9F5X - chains D and E of the 95 polymer chains in the assembly; structure by electron microscopy, 2.82 A resolution.

# Chain D
Protein: NADH:ubiquinone oxidoreductase 30kDa subunit domain-containing protein
Source organism: Chlamydomonas reinhardtii
Reference sequence: A8IHL3 (A8IHL3_CHLRE); residues 1-282 here = UniProt positions 1-282
Amino-acid sequence (282 residues; numbered 1 to 282; the number before each row is that of its first residue):
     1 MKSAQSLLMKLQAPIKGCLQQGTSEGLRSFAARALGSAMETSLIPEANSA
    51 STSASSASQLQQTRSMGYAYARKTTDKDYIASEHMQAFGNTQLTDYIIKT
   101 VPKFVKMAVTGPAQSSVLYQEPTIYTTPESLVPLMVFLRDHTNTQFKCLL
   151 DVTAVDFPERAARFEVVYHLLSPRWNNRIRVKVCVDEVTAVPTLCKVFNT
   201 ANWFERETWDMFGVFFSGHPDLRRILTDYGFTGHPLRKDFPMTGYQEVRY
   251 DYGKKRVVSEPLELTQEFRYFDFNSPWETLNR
Unresolved in the structure: 1-66

# Chain E
Protein: NADH:ubiquinone oxidoreductase 49 kD subunit
Source organism: Chlamydomonas reinhardtii
Notes: EC 1.6.5.3
Reference sequence: Q6V9A8 (Q6V9A8_CHLRE); residues 1-467 here = UniProt positions 1-467
Amino-acid sequence (467 residues; numbered 1 to 467; the number before each row is that of its first residue):
     1 MRRQAVTCLRGLWRAGSASQEVANQAGASSFALQGLLAQTERGLRTSVDA
    51 KDAKIAPLSAMPWSLQAARSATAEALTPAKVNNFTLNFGPQHPAAHGVLR
   101 LVLEMQGEIIMRADPHIGLLHRGTEKLLEYKTYLQGLPYFDRLDYVSMMC
   151 MEHSYVLAIEQLLNVSVPLRGQYIRVLFSEITRVLNHLLAITCHSMDVGA
   201 LTPFLWAFEEREKLFEFYERVSGARMHAAYFRVGGVSQDLPIGLLRDVYD
   251 WARQFASRLDEMEELLTGNRIWKERTVDVGTITAQMAWDWGCSGPILRAS
   301 GIDWDLRKTQPYDAYGKMQFNVPIAGHGDCYDRYLVRLQEMRESLRIIYQ
   351 CLNEMPDGLYKSPDGKVCPPSRSTMKQSMEALIHHFKLYTEGFHVPAGET
   401 YRAVEAPKGEFGVYLVSRGGNRPYRCKIRSPGYAHLQMTDVISRGAMLAD
   451 VVTIIGTLDVVFGEIDR
Unresolved in the structure: 1-78, 92-97

# Interface between chain D and chain E
Contacting residue pairs (100; chain D residue first):
  Gly67(D) - Gln285(E)
  Gly67(D) - Trp288(E)
  Tyr68(D) - Trp288(E)  hydrogen bond (backbone-side chain)
  Tyr68(D) - Ile302(E)
  Ala69(D) - Ile302(E)
  Ala69(D) - Asp303(E)  hydrogen bond (backbone-backbone)
  Tyr70(D) - Ala284(E)  hydrophobic
  Tyr70(D) - Gly301(E)
  Ala71(D) - Gly301(E)  hydrogen bond (backbone-backbone)
  Ala71(D) - Asp303(E)
  Ala71(D) - Ile324(E)  hydrophobic
  Ile80(D) - Lys308(E)
  Ile80(D) - Thr309(E)
  Pro112(D) - Gln161(E)  hydrogen bond (backbone-side chain)
  Ala113(D) - Gln161(E)
  Gln114(D) - Tyr401(E)
  Gln114(D) - Arg402(E)
  Ser115(D) - Gln310(E)
  Ser116(D) - Gln161(E)
  Val117(D) - Gln161(E)
  Val117(D) - Arg402(E)
  Lys147(D) - Trp288(E)
  Cys148(D) - Trp288(E)  hydrophobic
  Cys148(D) - Gly291(E)
  Leu150(D) - Glu410(E)
  Leu150(D) - Arg429(E)  hydrogen bond (backbone-side chain)
  Asp151(D) - Arg429(E)
  Thr153(D) - Arg425(E)  hydrogen bond
  Thr153(D) - Lys427(E)
  Ala154(D) - Arg425(E)  hydrogen bond (backbone-side chain)
  Val155(D) - Arg425(E)
  Asp156(D) - Tyr424(E)  hydrogen bond (backbone-side chain)
  Phe157(D) - Arg418(E)
  Phe157(D) - Tyr424(E)  hydrophobic
  Pro158(D) - Tyr424(E)
  Glu159(D) - Arg418(E)  salt bridge
  Val167(D) - Tyr414(E)
  His169(D) - Tyr401(E)
  His169(D) - Tyr414(E)
  Leu171(D) - Trp304(E)  hydrophobic
  Pro173(D) - Trp288(E)  hydrophobic
  Pro173(D) - Trp304(E)
  Asn176(D) - Trp304(E)
  Asn176(D) - Thr309(E)  hydrogen bond (side chain-backbone)
  Asn176(D) - Gln310(E)  hydrogen bond
  Arg178(D) - Leu306(E)
  Arg178(D) - Gln310(E)  hydrogen bond
  Arg178(D) - Glu410(E)  salt bridge
  Arg180(D) - Glu399(E)  salt bridge
  Arg180(D) - Thr400(E)
  Arg180(D) - Tyr401(E)
  Arg180(D) - Tyr414(E)
  Lys182(D) - Glu399(E)  salt bridge
  Lys182(D) - Tyr414(E)
  Asn199(D) - Asp289(E)  hydrogen bond
  Asn199(D) - Trp290(E)
  Asn199(D) - Gln437(E)
  Thr200(D) - Asp289(E)
  Thr200(D) - Trp290(E)
  Thr200(D) - Gly291(E)
  Thr200(D) - Gln437(E)
  Asn202(D) - Gln437(E)
  Trp203(D) - Pro115(E)  hydrophobic
  Trp203(D) - Tyr433(E)  hydrogen bond (backbone-side chain)
  Trp203(D) - Leu436(E)
  Trp203(D) - Gln437(E)  hydrogen bond (backbone-side chain)
  Phe204(D) - Tyr433(E)  hydrophobic
  Glu207(D) - Tyr433(E)  hydrogen bond
  Glu207(D) - Arg467(E)  salt bridge
  Met211(D) - His121(E)
  Phe212(D) - Arg425(E)
  Arg223(D) - His116(E)
  Ile225(D) - Ile117(E)
  Leu226(D) - Gly118(E)
  Leu226(D) - His121(E)
  Leu226(D) - Asp466(E)
  Leu226(D) - Arg467(E)
  Tyr229(D) - Arg100(E)  hydrogen bond
  Pro235(D) - Lys126(E)  hydrogen bond (backbone-side chain)
  Leu236(D) - Glu125(E)
  Leu236(D) - Lys126(E)
  Leu236(D) - Arg425(E)
  Arg237(D) - Lys126(E)  hydrogen bond (backbone-side chain)
  Lys238(D) - Glu129(E)  salt bridge
  Lys238(D) - Tyr424(E)  hydrogen bond (side chain-backbone)
  Phe240(D) - Lys126(E)  hydrogen bond (backbone-side chain)
  Met242(D) - Leu127(E)  hydrophobic
  Met242(D) - Tyr130(E)  hydrophobic
  Tyr270(D) - Arg422(E)  hydrogen bond
  Phe273(D) - Thr390(E)
  Phe273(D) - Glu391(E)
  Asn274(D) - Glu391(E)
  Asn274(D) - His394(E)
  Ser275(D) - Glu391(E)  hydrogen bond (backbone-side chain)
  Glu278(D) - His394(E)  salt bridge
  Leu280(D) - His394(E)
  Leu280(D) - Gly419(E)
  Asn281(D) - His394(E)
  Asn281(D) - Gly420(E)
  Arg282(D) - Arg418(E)  hydrogen bond (backbone-backbone)
Other interface residues (no listed pair), chain D (66 interface residues in all): Lys77, Thr123, Val152, Ser172, Val197, Phe198, Thr227, Pro241, Phe268
Other interface residues (no listed pair), chain E (55 interface residues in all): Ser300, Pro396, Ala397, Ala403, Val416, Asn421

# Overview
66 residues of chain D and 55 residues of chain E are in contact, with 23 hydrogen bonds and 7 salt bridges.
Polar contacts include Glu159(D)-Arg418(E), Arg178(D)-Glu410(E) and Arg180(D)-Glu399(E).
Chain D is NADH:ubiquinone oxidoreductase 30kDa subunit domain-containing protein and chain E is
NADH:ubiquinone oxidoreductase 49 kD subunit, both from Chlamydomonas reinhardtii; the structure, Structure of
the Chlamydomonas reinhardtii respiratory supercomplex I1 III2 IV2, was determined by electron microscopy
(same publication as 9F5Y, 9F5Z, 9F60, 9F61 and 9F62).
